7GWC - chains A and D; structure by X-ray diffraction, 1.75 A resolution.

# Chain A
Name: B-cell lymphoma 6 protein
From: Homo sapiens
UniProt: P41182 (BCL6_HUMAN); residues 5-129 here = UniProt positions 5-129
Chain sequence (128 residues; row label = number of the first residue in the row):
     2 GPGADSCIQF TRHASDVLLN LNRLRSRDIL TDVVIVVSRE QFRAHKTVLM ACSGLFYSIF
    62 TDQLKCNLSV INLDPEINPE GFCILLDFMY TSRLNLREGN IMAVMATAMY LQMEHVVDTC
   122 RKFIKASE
Disordered / not traced: 2-5
Differences from the reference sequence: expression tag (2-4)
Ligand contacts: A1ACW (5-[(2-chloro-5-fluoropyrimidin-4-yl)amino]-1,3-dihydro-2H-indol-2-one): Asn21, Arg24, Leu25, Arg28, Met51, Ala52, Cys53, Ser54, Gly55, Tyr58, Gln113, Met114, Glu115
Swiss-Prot annotation at these positions:
  - mutagenesis: Asn21 (N21K: Abolishes interaction with NCOR2 and HDAC2, no effect on interaction with CTBP1 and transcriptional autoinhibition; when associated with A-116 and 376-Q--Q-379), Ser59 (S59A: Abolished ubiquitination by the SCF(FBXL17) complex), His116 (H116A: Abolishes interaction with NCOR2 and HDAC2, no effect on interaction with CTBP1 and transcriptional autoinhibition; when associated with K-21 and 376-Q--Q-379)

# Chain D
Name: WVIP tetrapeptide
Chain sequence (6 residues; numbered 0 to 5; the number before each row is that of its first residue; numbering starts at 0):
     0 XWVIPA
Modified positions: ACE (acetyl group) at position 0

# Interface between chain A and chain D
Contacting residue pairs (12):
  Cys8(A) - Pro4(D)
  Ile9(A) - Trp1(D)  hydrophobic
  Ile9(A) - Val2(D)
  Gln10(A) - ACE_0(D)
  Gln10(A) - Trp1(D)
  Gln10(A) - Val2(D)  hydrogen bond (backbone-backbone)
  Gln10(A) - Pro4(D)
  Phe11(A) - ACE_0(D)
  Phe11(A) - Trp1(D)
  Thr12(A) - ACE_0(D)  hydrogen bond (backbone-backbone)
  Thr12(A) - Val2(D)
  Arg13(A) - ACE_0(D)
Other interface residues (no listed pair), chain D (5 interface residues in all): Ile3

# Summary
6 residues of chain A and 5 residues of chain D are in contact, with 2 hydrogen bonds. Backbone hydrogen bonds
pair Gln10(A)-Val2(D) and Thr12(A)-ACE_0(D). Ligands of chain A: compound A1ACW. From UniProt: 3 mutagenesis
sites on chain A.
Chain A is B-cell lymphoma 6 protein (Homo sapiens) and chain D is WVIP tetrapeptide; the structure, Crystal
Structure of B-cell lymphoma 6 protein BTB domain in complex with ligand 5 at 15.48 ..., was determined by
X-ray diffraction together with 7GUD, 7GUE, 7GUF, 7GUG, 7GUH, 7GUI and 126 further entries from the same
study.
